1W2S - chains A and B; structure by solution scattering.

# Chain A
Name: Complement C3 precursor
From: Homo sapiens
UniProt: P01024 (CO3_HUMAN); the construct has insertions or renumbered stretches relative to UniProt, so the offset changes along the chain: 3-294 = UniProt 996-1287; 296-307 = UniProt 1288-1299
Amino-acid sequence (307 residues; numbered 1 to 307; the number before each row is that of its first residue):
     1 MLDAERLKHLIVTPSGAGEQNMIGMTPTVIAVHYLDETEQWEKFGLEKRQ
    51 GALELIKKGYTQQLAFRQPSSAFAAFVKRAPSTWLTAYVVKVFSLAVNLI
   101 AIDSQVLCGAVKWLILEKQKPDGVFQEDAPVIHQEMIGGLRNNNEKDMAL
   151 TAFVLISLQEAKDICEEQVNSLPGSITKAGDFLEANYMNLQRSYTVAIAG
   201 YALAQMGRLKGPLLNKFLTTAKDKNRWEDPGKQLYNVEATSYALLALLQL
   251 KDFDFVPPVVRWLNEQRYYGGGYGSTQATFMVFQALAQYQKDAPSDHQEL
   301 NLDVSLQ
Sequence notes: conflict Ala-17 (Cys1010 in P01024)

# Chain B
Name: Complement receptor type 2 precursor,
From: Homo sapiens
UniProt: P20023 (CR2_HUMAN); residues 5-137 here correspond to UniProt positions 21-153 (UniProt number = residue number + 16)
Amino-acid sequence (142 residues; each row starts with the number of its first residue):
     1 EAEAISCGSPPPILNGRISYYSTPIAVGTVIRYSCSGTFRLIGEKSLLCI
    51 TKDKVDGTWDKPAPKCQYFNKYSSCPEPIVPGGYKIRGSTPYRHGDSVTF
   101 ACKTNFSMNGNKSVWCQANNMWGPTRLPTCVSVFPLEQKLIS
Sequence notes: conflict Gln-67 (Glu83 in P20023)
Curated features (UniProtKB/Swiss-Prot):
  - glycosylation (N-linked (GlcNAc...) asparagine): Asn-105, Asn-111

# Chain A / chain B interface
Contacting residue pairs - 2 pairs, chain A then chain B:
  Ala-101(A) with Ser-19(B); Tyr-20(B)
Other interface residues (no listed pair), chain A (2 interface residues in all): Leu-116
Other interface residues (no listed pair), chain B (3 interface residues in all): Arg-87

# Overview
Chain A and chain B form an interface of 2 and 3 residues respectively.
Here chain A is Complement C3 precursor and chain B is Complement receptor type 2 precursor,, both from Homo
sapiens. Entry 1W2S (Solution structure of CR2 SCR 1-2 in its complex with C3d by X-ray scattering) was
determined by solution scattering.
